Entry 5C4S (X-ray diffraction, 2.23 A resolution); this record covers chain A.

# Chain A
Protein: Nuclear receptor ROR-gamma
Organism: Homo sapiens
Notes: fragment: Ligand-binding residues 267-507
UniProtKB: P51449 (RORG_HUMAN); numbering as in UniProt (aligned over 267-507)
Amino-acid sequence (241 residues; row label = number of the first residue in the row):
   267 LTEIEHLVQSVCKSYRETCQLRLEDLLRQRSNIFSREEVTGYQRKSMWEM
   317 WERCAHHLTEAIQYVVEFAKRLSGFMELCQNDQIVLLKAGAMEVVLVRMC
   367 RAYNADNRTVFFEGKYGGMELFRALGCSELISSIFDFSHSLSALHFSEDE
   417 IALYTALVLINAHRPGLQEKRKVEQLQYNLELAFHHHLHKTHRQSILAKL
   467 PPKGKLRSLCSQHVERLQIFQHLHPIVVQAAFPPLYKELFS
Differences from the reference sequence: variant His-455 (Cys in P51449)
Residues lining bound ligands: 4Y5 (4-{1-[2-chloro-6-(trifluoromethyl)benzoyl]-4-fluoro-1H-indazol-3-yl}-3-fluorobenzoic acid): Trp-317, Ala-321, Leu-324, Thr-325, Ile-328, Gln-329, Leu-353, Lys-354, Ala-357, Met-358, Val-480, Leu-483, Gln-484, Gln-487, Ile-492, Val-494, Gln-495, Ala-496, Ala-497, Phe-498, Pro-499, Leu-501, Tyr-502, Leu-505, Phe-506
UniProt features mapped onto this chain:
  - motif: Leu-501 to Phe-506 (AF-2)
  - mutagenesis: Ala-327 (A327F: Completely abolishes transcriptional activity), Phe-378 (F378Q: Completely abolishes transcriptional activity), Ile-397 (I397N: Nearly abolishes transcriptional activity)

# Overview
Ligands of chain A: compound 4Y5. Curated annotation (UniProt) lists 3 mutagenesis sites.
Chain A is Nuclear receptor ROR-gamma (Homo sapiens); the structure, Identification of a Novel Allosteric
Binding Site for RORgt Inhibitors, was determined by X-ray diffraction, deposited together with 4YPQ, 5C4O,
5C4T and 5C4U.
